Entry 9ECO (electron microscopy, 2.83 A resolution); this record covers chains A and F of the 9 polymer chains in the assembly.

Chain A (and F):
Name: Replicative DNA helicase
Source organism: Escherichia coli K-12
Notes: EC 3.6.4.12; chain F of this document is another copy of the same molecule, construct and numbering; everything in this record applies to it too
UniProt: P0ACB0 (DNAB_ECOLI); residue numbers follow UniProt; this construct covers 1-471
Sequence (471 residues; each row starts with the number of its first residue):
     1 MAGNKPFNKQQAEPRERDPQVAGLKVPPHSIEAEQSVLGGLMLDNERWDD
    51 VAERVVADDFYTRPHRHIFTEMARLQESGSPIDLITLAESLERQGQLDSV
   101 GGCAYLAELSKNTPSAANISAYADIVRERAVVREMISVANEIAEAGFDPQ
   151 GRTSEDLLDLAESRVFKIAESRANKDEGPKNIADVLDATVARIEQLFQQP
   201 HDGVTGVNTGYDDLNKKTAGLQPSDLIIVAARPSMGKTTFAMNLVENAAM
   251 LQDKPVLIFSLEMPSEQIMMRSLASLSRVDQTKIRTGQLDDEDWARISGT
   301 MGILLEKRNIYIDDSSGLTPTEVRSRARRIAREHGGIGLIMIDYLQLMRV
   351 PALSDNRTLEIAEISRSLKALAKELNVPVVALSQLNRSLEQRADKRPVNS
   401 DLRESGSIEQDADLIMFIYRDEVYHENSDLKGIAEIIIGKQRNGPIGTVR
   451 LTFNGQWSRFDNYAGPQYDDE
Unresolved in the structure: 1-23
Construct notes: engineered mutation Cys103 (Phe in P0ACB0)
Swiss-Prot annotation at these positions:
  - binding site (ATP): Ser234, Lys237, Thr238, Arg442
  - mutagenesis: Pro81 (P81H: About 100-fold increased survival following 3000 Gy ionizing radiation), Ala130 (A130V: In dnaB8, dnaB43, dnaB454; temperature sensitive, no DNA replication at 42 degrees Celsius in vivo, in vitro decreased helicase activity at 30, at 42 degrees Celius almost no helicase, no ...), Met242 (M242I: In dnaB70; temperature sensitive, no DNA replication at 42 degrees Celsius in vivo, in vitro 25% helicase activity at 30, further decreased helicase at 42 degrees Celius, low ATPase activity ...), Gly299 (G299D: In dnaB252; temperature sensitive, no DNA replication at 42 degrees Celsius in vivo, in vitro no change in pRNA synthesis, 5'-3' helicase activity or ATPase at either temperature)
Residues lining bound ligands:
  - ADP (adenosine-5'-diphosphate): Gln441, Arg442, Asn443, Gly444, Pro445, Ile446
  - tetrafluoroaluminate (ALF): Glu409, Gln410, Lys440, Arg442

Chain A / chain F interface:
Contacting residue pairs (43; chain A residue first):
  Lys25(A) - Phe147(F)
  Glu128(A) - Ser154(F)
  Val132(A) - Gly146(F)
  Met135(A) - Ile142(F)  hydrophobic
  Ala139(A) - Ile142(F)  hydrophobic
  Ile142(A) - Met135(F)
  Gly146(A) - Met135(F)
  Phe147(A) - Lys25(F)
  Phe147(A) - Ile136(F)  hydrophobic
  Glu155(A) - Arg172(F)  salt bridge
  Glu155(A) - Arg442(F)  salt bridge
  Leu158(A) - Ala169(F)  hydrophobic
  Glu162(A) - Val165(F)
  Val165(A) - Glu162(F)
  Ile168(A) - Leu158(F)  hydrophobic
  Arg172(A) - Ser154(F)  hydrogen bond
  Arg172(A) - Glu155(F)  salt bridge
  Arg172(A) - Leu158(F)
  Leu261(A) - Glu471(F)
  Glu266(A) - Val185(F)
  Glu266(A) - Ala188(F)
  Glu266(A) - Thr189(F)  hydrogen bond
  Met269(A) - Ile182(F)  hydrophobic
  Met269(A) - Leu186(F)  hydrophobic
  Met270(A) - Ile193(F)  hydrophobic
  Gly287(A) - Ile193(F)
  Leu304(A) - Ile182(F)  hydrophobic
  Leu305(A) - Ala183(F)  hydrophobic
  Arg308(A) - Asn181(F)
  Ile310(A) - Asn181(F)
  Ile310(A) - Ile182(F)  hydrogen bond (backbone-backbone)
  Tyr311(A) - Asn181(F)
  Ile312(A) - Pro179(F)
  Ile312(A) - Lys180(F)  hydrogen bond (backbone-backbone)
  Ile312(A) - Val185(F)  hydrophobic
  Asp313(A) - Pro179(F)
  Arg326(A) - Gly178(F)
  Arg329(A) - Glu170(F)  salt bridge
  Arg329(A) - Glu177(F)  hydrogen bond (side chain-backbone)
  Arg329(A) - Gly178(F)
  Ile330(A) - Pro179(F)  hydrophobic
  Arg332(A) - Phe166(F)
  Glu333(A) - Glu170(F)
Interface residues without a listed pair, chain A (40 interface residues in all): Ile136, Ala143, Ser154, Leu257, Glu262, Leu273, Leu289, Met301, Ser316
Interface residues without a listed pair, chain F (35 interface residues in all): Val131, Val132, Ala139, Ala143, Ile168, Glu194

In short:
The interface between chain A and chain F involves 40 residues on one side and 35 on the other, with 5
hydrogen bonds and 4 salt bridges. Among the polar pairs are Glu155(A)-Arg172(F), Glu155(A)-Arg442(F) and
Arg329(A)-Glu170(F). Bound to chain A: tetrafluoroaluminate and ADP.
Chain A and chain F are both Replicative DNA helicase (Escherichia coli K-12); the structure, E. coli DnaB
bound to three DnaG C-terminal domains, ssDNA, ADP and AlF4, was determined by electron microscopy.
